PDB entry 8YVE | electron microscopy, 2.30 A resolution | chains E and v of the 10 polymer chains in the assembly

[Chain E]
Protein: Major carboxysome shell protein CsoS1A
Organism: Halothiobacillus neapolitanus
UniProtKB: P45689 (CSOSA_HALNC); numbering as in UniProt (aligned over 1-98)
Sequence (98 residues; numbered 1 to 98; the number before each row is that of its first residue):
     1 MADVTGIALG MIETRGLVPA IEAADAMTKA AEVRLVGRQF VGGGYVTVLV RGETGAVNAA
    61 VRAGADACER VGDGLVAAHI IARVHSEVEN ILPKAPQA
Disordered / not traced: 1-5, 98

[Chain v]
Protein: Carboxysome shell vertex protein CsoS4A
Organism: Halothiobacillus neapolitanus
UniProtKB: O85043 (CSS4A_HALNC); residue numbers follow UniProt; this construct covers 1-83
Sequence (83 residues; each row starts with the number of its first residue):
     1 MKIMQVEKTL VSTNRIADMG HKPLLVVWEK PGAPRQVAVD AIGCIPGDWV LCVGSSAARE
    61 AAGSKSYPSD LTIIGIIDQW NGE
Disordered / not traced: 83

[Interface between chain E and chain v]
Pairs across the interface (6; chain E residue first):
  R83(E) - I45(v)
  R83(E) - D48(v)  salt bridge
  R83(E) - I76(v)
  R83(E) - I77(v)  hydrogen bond (side chain-backbone)
  R83(E) - D78(v)  hydrogen bond (side chain-backbone)
  H85(E) - I45(v)
Interface residues without a listed pair, chain E (5 interface residues in all): I7, A82, V84
Interface residues without a listed pair, chain v (6 interface residues in all): P46
From the paper, about this interface:
  - specific contacts: R83(E)-D48(v) (salt bridge)

[Summary]
5 residues of chain E and 6 residues of chain v are in contact; the contacts include 2 hydrogen bonds and 1
salt bridge. Polar contacts include R83(E)-D48(v), R83(E)-I77(v) and R83(E)-D78(v). The paper describes a salt
bridge between R83(E) and D48(v).
Here chain E is Major carboxysome shell protein CsoS1A and chain v is Carboxysome shell vertex protein CsoS4A,
both from Halothiobacillus neapolitanus. Entry 8YVE (cryo-EM structure of carboxysomal midi-shell: icosahedral
assembly from CsoS4A/4B/1A/1B/1C/1D and CsoS2 C-terminal co-expression (T = 9)) was determined by electron
microscopy, deposited together with 8YVF, 8YVI and 9F0H.
